7CRP - chains G and K of the 11 polymer chains in the assembly; structure by electron microscopy, 3.20 A resolution.

# Chain G
Molecule: Histone H2A
Source organism: Xenopus laevis
UniProt: Q6AZJ8 (Q6AZJ8_XENLA); residues 1-129 here correspond to UniProt positions 2-130 (UniProt number = residue number + 1)
Sequence (129 residues; each row starts with the number of its first residue):
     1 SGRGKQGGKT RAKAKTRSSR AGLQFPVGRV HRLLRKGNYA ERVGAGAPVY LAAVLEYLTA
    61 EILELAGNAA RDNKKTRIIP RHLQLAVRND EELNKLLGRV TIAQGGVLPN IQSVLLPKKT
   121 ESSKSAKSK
Unresolved in the structure: 1-9, 120-129
What the authors report for this chain:
  - post-translational modification sites: Lys-119

# Chain K
Molecule: 187-nt DNA strand
Source organism: Xenopus laevis
Sequence (187 nucleotides; each row starts with the number of its first residue):
     1 ATCGCGACAC CGGCACTGGA ACAGGATGTA TATATCTGAC ACGTGCCTGG AGACTAGGGA
    61 GTAATCCCCT TGGCGGTTAA AACGCGGGGG ACAGCGCGTA CGTGCGTTTA AGCGGTGCTA
   121 GAGCTGTCTA CGACCAATTG AGCGGCCTCG GCACCGGGAT TCTCCAGGGG ATCGGGCATC
   181 ACCCGAT
Unresolved in the structure: 1-9, 178-187

# How chain G and chain K interact
Pairs across the interface - 9 pairs, chain G then chain K:
  Thr-10(G) with DT138(K), sugar contact
  Lys-13(G) with DG140(K), salt bridge to the phosphate
  Arg-29(G) with DC143(K), salt bridge to the phosphate
  Arg-42(G) with DG132(K), sugar contact; DA133(K), phosphate contact
  Val-43(G) with DG132(K), sugar contact; DA133(K), hydrogen bond to the phosphate
  Gly-44(G) with DG132(K), phosphate contact
  Ala-45(G) with DG132(K), phosphate contact
Also at the interface, not in a pair above, chain G (8 interface residues in all): Glu-41
Also at the interface, not in a pair above, chain K (6 interface residues in all): DG142

# Overview
8 residues of chain G and 6 residues of chain K are in contact, with 1 hydrogen bond and 2 salt bridges. Polar
contacts include Val-43(G)/DA133(K), Lys-13(G)/DG140(K) and Arg-29(G)/DC143(K). From the paper: a modification
site at Lys-119(G).
Chain G is Histone H2A and chain K is a 187-nt DNA strand, both from Xenopus laevis; the structure, NSD3
bearing E1181K/T1232A dual mutation in complex with 187-bp NCP (1:1 binding mode), was determined by electron
microscopy together with 7CRO, 7CRQ and 7CRR from the same study.
